PDB entry 7S84 | X-ray diffraction, 2.00 A resolution | chain A

# Chain A
Name: Cyclin-dependent kinase 2
Organism: Homo sapiens
Notes: EC 2.7.11.22
UniProtKB: P24941 (CDK2_HUMAN); residue numbers follow UniProt; this construct covers 1-298
Sequence (298 residues; numbered 1 to 298; the number before each row is that of its first residue):
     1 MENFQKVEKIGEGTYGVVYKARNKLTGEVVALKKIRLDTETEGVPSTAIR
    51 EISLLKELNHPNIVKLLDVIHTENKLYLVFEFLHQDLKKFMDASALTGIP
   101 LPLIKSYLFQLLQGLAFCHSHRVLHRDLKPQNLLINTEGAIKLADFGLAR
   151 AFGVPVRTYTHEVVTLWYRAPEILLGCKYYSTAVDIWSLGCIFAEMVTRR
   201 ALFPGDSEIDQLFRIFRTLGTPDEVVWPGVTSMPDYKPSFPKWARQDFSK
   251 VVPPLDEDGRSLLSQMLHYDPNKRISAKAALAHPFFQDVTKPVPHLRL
Not modelled in the structure: 13-14, 38-44, 73, 157-162
Small-molecule neighbours: 8IL (2-{[2-(1H-indol-3-yl)ethyl]amino}-5-(trifluoromethyl)benzoic acid): Tyr-15, Lys-33, Ile-35, Ile-52, Leu-55, Leu-58, Ile-63, Val-64, Leu-66, Leu-76, Leu-78, Phe-80, Phe-117, Cys-118, Val-123, Ala-144, Asp-145, Phe-146, Leu-148, Ala-149, Phe-152, Val-154
Swiss-Prot annotation at these positions:
  - active site: Asp-127 (Proton acceptor)
  - binding site (ATP): Ile-10 to Val-18, Lys-33, Glu-81 to Leu-83, Asp-86, Lys-129 to Asn-132, Asp-145
  - binding site (Mg(2+)): Asn-132, Asp-145
  - site (CDK7 binding): Lys-9, Lys-88, Lys-89, Leu-166
  - modified residue: Met-1 (N-acetylmethionine), Lys-6 (N6-acetyllysine), Thr-14 (Phosphothreonine), Tyr-15 (Phosphotyrosine), Tyr-19 (Phosphotyrosine), Thr-160 (Phosphothreonine)
  - natural variant: Pro-45 (P45L: In a glioblastoma multiforme sample)
  - mutagenesis: Lys-9 (K9F: Reduced phosphorylation by CAK), Thr-14 (T14A: 2-fold increase in activity), Tyr-15 (Y15F: 2-fold increase in activity), Lys-88 to Lys-89 (Reduced phosphorylation by CAK), Thr-160 (T160A: Abolishes activity), Leu-166 (L166R: Reduced phosphorylation by CAK and reduced kinase activity)
Reported in the primary citation:
  - binding site for 8IL: Lys-33
  - catalytic residues: Lys-33 (citing earlier work)

# In short
Chain A binds compound 8IL. Curated annotation (UniProt) lists active-site residue Asp-127, 19 ATP-binding
residues, Mg2+-binding residues Asn-132 and Asp-145 and 7 mutagenesis sites. From the paper: the catalytic
residue Lys-33; a binding site for 8IL at Lys-33.
Chain A is Cyclin-dependent kinase 2 (Homo sapiens); the structure, Crystal structure of CDK2 liganded with
compound TW8972, was determined by X-ray diffraction (same publication as 8FOW, 8FP0, 8FP5 and 7RWF).
